6VTS - chains A and B; structure by X-ray diffraction, 1.90 A resolution.

Chain A (and B):
Protein: Galectin-7
From: Homo sapiens
Notes: chain B of this document is another copy of the same molecule, construct and numbering; everything in this record applies to it too
UniProtKB: P47929 (LEG7_HUMAN); residues 1-135 here correspond to UniProt positions 2-136 (UniProt number = residue number + 1)
Chain sequence (135 residues; each row starts with the number of its first residue):
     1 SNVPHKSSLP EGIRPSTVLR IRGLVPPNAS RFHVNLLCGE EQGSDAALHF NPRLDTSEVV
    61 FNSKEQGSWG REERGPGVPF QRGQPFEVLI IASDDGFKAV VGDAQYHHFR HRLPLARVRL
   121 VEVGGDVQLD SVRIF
Unresolved in the structure: 1-2 (chain B: 1-3)
Differences from the reference sequence: engineered mutation Ser16 (Gly17 in P47929)
Curated features (UniProtKB/Swiss-Prot):
  - binding site (a beta-D-galactoside): Trp69 to Gly75
What the authors report for this chain:
  - conformationally variable residues (loop rearrangement, side-chain flip): Arg14, Leu37 to Ala46, Asp94, Asp95
  - mutagenesis - F135S: decreased expression
  - allosteric site: Arg20, His49, Phe50, Phe61, Asn62, Val88, Asp103, Ala104, Tyr106 (from molecular simulation)

Interface between chain A and chain B:
Pairs across the interface (38; chain A residue first):
  Ser16(A) - Pro15(B)
  Ser16(A) - Ser16(B)  hydrogen bond (side chain-backbone)
  Ser16(A) - Ile91(B)
  Ser16(A) - Ala92(B)  hydrogen bond (side chain-backbone)
  Ser16(A) - Ser93(B)
  Ser16(A) - Lys98(B)  hydrogen bond (backbone-side chain)
  Val18(A) - Val18(B)  hydrophobic
  Val18(A) - Ile91(B)  hydrophobic
  Arg20(A) - Glu87(B)  salt bridge
  Arg20(A) - Leu89(B)
  Arg20(A) - Gly102(B)  hydrogen bond (side chain-backbone)
  Arg20(A) - Asp103(B)
  Arg22(A) - Glu87(B)  salt bridge
  Arg22(A) - Asp103(B)  salt bridge
  Glu87(A) - Arg20(B)  salt bridge
  Glu87(A) - Arg22(B)  salt bridge
  Leu89(A) - Arg20(B)
  Leu89(A) - Phe135(B)  hydrophobic
  Ile91(A) - Ser16(B)
  Ile91(A) - Val18(B)  hydrophobic
  Ile91(A) - Phe135(B)  hydrophobic
  Ala92(A) - Ser16(B)  hydrogen bond (backbone-side chain)
  Ser93(A) - Ser16(B)
  Asp94(A) - Asp94(B)
  Lys98(A) - Ser16(B)  hydrogen bond (side chain-backbone)
  Lys98(A) - Phe135(B)  hydrogen bond (side chain-backbone)
  Val100(A) - Phe135(B)  hydrophobic
  Gly102(A) - Arg20(B)  hydrogen bond (backbone-side chain)
  Asp103(A) - Arg20(B)  salt bridge
  Asp103(A) - Arg22(B)  salt bridge
  Asp103(A) - Arg133(B)  salt bridge
  Asp103(A) - Phe135(B)
  Arg133(A) - Asp103(B)  salt bridge
  Phe135(A) - Ile91(B)  hydrophobic
  Phe135(A) - Lys98(B)  hydrogen bond (backbone-side chain)
  Phe135(A) - Val100(B)  hydrophobic
  Phe135(A) - Asp103(B)
  Phe135(A) - Gln105(B)
Other interface residues (no listed pair), chain A (20 interface residues in all): Pro15, Thr17, Ala104, Gln105
Other interface residues (no listed pair), chain B (20 interface residues in all): Thr17, Ala104

In short:
The chain A/chain B interface involves 20 residues from each chain; the contacts include 9 hydrogen bonds and
9 salt bridges. Polar pairs include Arg20(A)-Glu87(B), Arg22(A)-Glu87(B) and Arg22(A)-Asp103(B). From UniProt:
7 beta-D-galactoside-binding residues on chain A. From the paper: F135S of chain A reduces expression; an
allosteric site at Arg20(A), His49(A) and Phe50(A) among others.
Both chains are Galectin-7 (Homo sapiens). Entry 6VTS (Crystal structure of G16S human Galectin-7 mutant in
complex with lactose) was determined by X-ray diffraction together with 6VTO, 6VTP, 6VTQ and 6VTR from the
same study.
